Entry 4A3G (X-ray diffraction, 3.50 A resolution); this record covers chains B and J of the 15 polymer chains in the assembly.

Chain B:
Molecule: DNA-directed RNA polymerase II subunit RPB2
From: Saccharomyces cerevisiae
Notes: EC 2.7.7.6
UniProtKB: P08518 (RPB2_YEAST); residue numbers follow UniProt; this construct covers 1-1224
Amino-acid sequence (1224 residues; each row starts with the number of its first residue):
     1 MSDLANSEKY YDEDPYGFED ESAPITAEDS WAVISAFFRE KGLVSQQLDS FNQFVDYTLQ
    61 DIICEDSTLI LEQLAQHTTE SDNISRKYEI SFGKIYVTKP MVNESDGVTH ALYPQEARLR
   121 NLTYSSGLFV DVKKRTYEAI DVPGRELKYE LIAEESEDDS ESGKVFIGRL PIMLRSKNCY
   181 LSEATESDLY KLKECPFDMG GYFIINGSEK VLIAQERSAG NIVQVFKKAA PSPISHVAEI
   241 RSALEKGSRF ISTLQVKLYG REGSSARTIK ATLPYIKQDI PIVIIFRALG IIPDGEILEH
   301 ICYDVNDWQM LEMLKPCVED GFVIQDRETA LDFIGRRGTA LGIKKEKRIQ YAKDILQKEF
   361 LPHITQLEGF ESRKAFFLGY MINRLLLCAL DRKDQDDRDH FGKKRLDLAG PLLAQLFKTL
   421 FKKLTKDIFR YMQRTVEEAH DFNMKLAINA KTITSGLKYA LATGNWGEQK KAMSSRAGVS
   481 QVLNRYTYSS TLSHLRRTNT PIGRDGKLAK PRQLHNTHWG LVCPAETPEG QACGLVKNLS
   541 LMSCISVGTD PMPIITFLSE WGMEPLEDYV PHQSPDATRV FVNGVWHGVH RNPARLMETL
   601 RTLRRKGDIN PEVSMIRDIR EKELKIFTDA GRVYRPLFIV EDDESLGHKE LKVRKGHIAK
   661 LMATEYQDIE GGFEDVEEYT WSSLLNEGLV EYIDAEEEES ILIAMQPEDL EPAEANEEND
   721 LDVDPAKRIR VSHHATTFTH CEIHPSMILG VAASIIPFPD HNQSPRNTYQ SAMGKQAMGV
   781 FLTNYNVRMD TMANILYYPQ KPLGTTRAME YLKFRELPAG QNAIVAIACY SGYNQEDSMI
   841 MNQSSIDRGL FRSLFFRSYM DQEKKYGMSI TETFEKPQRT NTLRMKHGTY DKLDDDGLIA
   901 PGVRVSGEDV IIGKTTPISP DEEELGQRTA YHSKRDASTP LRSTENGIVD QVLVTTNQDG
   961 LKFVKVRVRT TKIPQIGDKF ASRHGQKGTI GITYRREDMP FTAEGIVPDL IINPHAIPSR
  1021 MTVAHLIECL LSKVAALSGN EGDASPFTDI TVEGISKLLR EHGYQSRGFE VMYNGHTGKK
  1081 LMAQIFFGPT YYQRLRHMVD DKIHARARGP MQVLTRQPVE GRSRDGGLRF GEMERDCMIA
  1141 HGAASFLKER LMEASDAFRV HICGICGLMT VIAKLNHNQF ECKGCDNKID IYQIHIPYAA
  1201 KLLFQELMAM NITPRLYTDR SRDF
Not modelled in the structure: 1-19, 71-89, 135-163, 438-445, 503-508, 669-677, 716-721, 920-932
What the authors report for this chain:
  - binding site for the 2-nt RNA strand: Lys-979, Lys-987

Chain J:
Molecule: DNA-directed RNA polymerases I, II, and III subunit rpabc 5
From: Saccharomyces cerevisiae
UniProtKB: P22139 (RPAB5_YEAST); residues 1-70 here = UniProt positions 1-70
Amino-acid sequence (70 residues; each row starts with the number of its first residue):
     1 MIVPVRCFSC GKVVGDKWES YLNLLQEDEL DEGTALSRLG LKRYCCRRMI LTHVDLIEKF
    61 LRYNPLEKRD
Not modelled in the structure: 66-70
Curated features (UniProtKB/Swiss-Prot):
  - binding site (Zn(2+)): Cys-7, Cys-10, Cys-45, Cys-46
  - cross-link: Lys-59 (Glycyl lysine isopeptide (Lys-Gly) (interchain with G-Cter in ubiquitin))

Interface between chain B and chain J:
Residue-residue contacts - 78 pairs, chain B then chain J:
  Glu-186(B) with Arg-62(J), salt bridge
  Ser-187(B) with Arg-62(J)
  Tyr-190(B) with Lys-59(J); Arg-62(J); Tyr-63(J)
  Lys-193(B) with Tyr-63(J)
  Glu-194(B) with Tyr-63(J)
  Cys-195(B) with Tyr-63(J)
  Pro-196(B) with Tyr-63(J)
  Phe-197(B) with Lys-59(J)
  Val-780(B) with Met-1(J), hydrophobic; Leu-56(J), hydrophobic
  Thr-783(B) with Lys-59(J); Phe-60(J); Tyr-63(J), hydrogen bond
  Asn-784(B) with Tyr-63(J)
  Tyr-785(B) with Met-1(J); Phe-60(J), hydrophobic
  Ile-795(B) with Met-1(J), hydrophobic
  Tyr-797(B) with Met-1(J)
  Tyr-798(B) with Met-1(J); Ile-2(J); Pro-4(J)
  Pro-799(B) with Met-1(J); Val-54(J); Leu-56(J), hydrophobic
  Gln-800(B) with Arg-48(J), hydrogen bond (side chain-backbone); Met-49(J); Thr-52(J)
  Lys-801(B) with Leu-51(J), hydrogen bond (side chain-backbone); Thr-52(J), hydrogen bond (backbone-backbone); Val-54(J)
  Leu-803(B) with Leu-51(J), hydrophobic; Thr-52(J)
  Arg-815(B) with Val-54(J)
  Glu-816(B) with Val-54(J); Leu-56(J)
  Pro-818(B) with Val-54(J), hydrophobic
  Gln-821(B) with Phe-8(J)
  Asn-822(B) with Arg-48(J), hydrogen bond (backbone-side chain); Thr-52(J)
  Ala-823(B) with Arg-48(J)
  Ile-824(B) with Ser-9(J); Arg-48(J)
  Ser-845(B) with Phe-8(J), hydrogen bond (side chain-backbone); Ser-9(J)
  Arg-848(B) with Cys-7(J); Phe-8(J), hydrogen bond (side chain-backbone); Ser-9(J), hydrogen bond (side chain-backbone); Cys-10(J); Gly-11(J)
  Gly-849(B) with Phe-8(J)
  Leu-850(B) with Phe-8(J), hydrophobic
  Arg-996(B) with Ser-9(J); Cys-10(J)
  Glu-1004(B) with Lys-42(J), salt bridge; Arg-43(J)
  Ile-1006(B) with Arg-43(J); Tyr-44(J)
  Val-1007(B) with Ser-9(J)
  Asp-1009(B) with Ser-9(J), hydrogen bond; Arg-48(J), salt bridge
  Lys-1033(B) with Tyr-44(J)
  Ala-1035(B) with Leu-51(J)
  Ala-1036(B) with Tyr-44(J), hydrophobic; Arg-47(J), hydrogen bond (backbone-side chain); Leu-51(J), hydrophobic
  Leu-1037(B) with Tyr-44(J), hydrophobic; Arg-47(J), hydrogen bond (backbone-side chain)
  Ser-1038(B) with Gly-33(J)
  Gly-1039(B) with Glu-32(J); Gly-33(J); Leu-51(J)
  Asn-1040(B) with Asp-31(J); Glu-32(J)
  Tyr-1064(B) with Tyr-44(J)
  Glu-1070(B) with Tyr-44(J), hydrogen bond
  Phe-1087(B) with Tyr-44(J)
Other interface residues (no listed pair), chain B (49 interface residues in all): Leu-796, Leu-817, Asn-842, Ser-844
Other interface residues (no listed pair), chain J (28 interface residues in all): Leu-36, Cys-45, His-53

In short:
Chain B and chain J form an interface of 49 and 28 residues respectively; the contacts include 12 hydrogen
bonds and 3 salt bridges. Polar pairs include Glu-186(B)/Arg-62(J), Glu-1004(B)/Lys-42(J) and
Asp-1009(B)/Arg-48(J). From UniProt: 4 Zn2+-binding residues on chain J. The paper reports a binding site for
the 2-nt RNA strand at Lys-979(B) and Lys-987(B).
Chain B is DNA-directed RNA polymerase II subunit RPB2 and chain J is DNA-directed RNA polymerases I, II, and
III subunit rpabc 5, both from Saccharomyces cerevisiae; the structure, RNA Polymerase II initial transcribing
complex with a 2nt DNA-RNA hybrid, was determined by X-ray diffraction together with 4A3B, 4A3C, 4A3D, 4A3E,
4A3F, 4A3I and 4 further entries from the same study.
